PDB entry 7BR5 | X-ray diffraction, 1.00 A resolution | chain A

[Chain A]
Protein: Lysozyme C
From: Gallus gallus
Notes: EC 3.2.1.17
UniProt: P00698 (LYSC_CHICK); residues 1-129 here correspond to UniProt positions 19-147 (UniProt number = residue number + 18)
Chain sequence (129 residues; each row starts with the number of its first residue):
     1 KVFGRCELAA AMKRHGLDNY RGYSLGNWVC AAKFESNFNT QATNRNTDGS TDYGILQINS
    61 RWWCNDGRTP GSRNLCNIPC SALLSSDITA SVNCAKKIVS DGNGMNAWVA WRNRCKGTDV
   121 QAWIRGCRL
Cystine bridges: Cys-6/Cys-127, Cys-30/Cys-115, Cys-64/Cys-80, Cys-76/Cys-94
Ion coordination: Na+: Ser-60, Cys-64, Ser-72, Arg-73
Curated features (UniProtKB/Swiss-Prot):
  - active site: Glu-35, Asp-52
  - binding site (substrate): Asp-101
Reported in the primary citation:
  - binding site for N-acetylglucosamine: Asp-52
  - catalytic residues: Glu-35 (citing earlier work)

[Overview]
Ser-60, Cys-64, Ser-72 and Arg-73 form the Na+ site. From UniProt: active-site residues Glu-35 and Asp-52 and
substrate-binding residue Asp-101. The paper reports the catalytic residue Glu-35; a binding site for
N-acetylglucosamine at Asp-52.
Chain A is Lysozyme C (Gallus gallus); the structure, Lysozyme-sugar complex in H2O, was determined by X-ray
diffraction together with 7DEQ and 7DER from the same study.
